7F2I - chains A and B; structure by X-ray diffraction, 2.35 A resolution.

Chain A:
Molecule: Vacuolar-sorting receptor 1
Organism: Arabidopsis thaliana
Notes: fragment: Protease associated domain
UniProtKB: P93026 (VSR1_ARATH); residue numbers follow UniProt; this construct covers 20-182
Sequence (165 residues; numbered 18 to 182; the number before each row is that of its first residue):
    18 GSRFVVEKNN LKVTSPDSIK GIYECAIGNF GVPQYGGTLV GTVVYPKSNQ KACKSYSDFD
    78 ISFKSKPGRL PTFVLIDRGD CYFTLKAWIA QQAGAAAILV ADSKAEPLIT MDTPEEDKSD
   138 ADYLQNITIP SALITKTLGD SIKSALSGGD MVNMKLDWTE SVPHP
Not modelled in the structure: 18-24, 134-138, 176-182
Differences from the reference sequence: expression tag (18-19)
Cystine bridges: C70-C98

Chain B:
Molecule: Cruciferin 1 C-terminal peptide
UniProtKB: P15455 (CRU1_ARATH); residues 1-5 here correspond to UniProt positions 468-472 (UniProt number = residue number + 467)
Sequence (5 residues; numbered 1 to 5; the number before each row is that of its first residue):
     1 RVAAA

How chain A and chain B interact:
Pairs across the interface (15; chain A residue first):
  R95(A) - A5(B)  hydrogen bond (side chain-backbone)
  C98(A) - A5(B)
  Y99(A) - A4(B)
  F100(A) - A3(B)
  F100(A) - A4(B)  hydrogen bond (backbone-backbone)
  F100(A) - A5(B)
  I126(A) - R1(B)
  I126(A) - A3(B)  hydrophobic
  T127(A) - R1(B)  hydrogen bond (backbone-backbone)
  T127(A) - V2(B)
  T127(A) - A3(B)  hydrogen bond (backbone-backbone)
  M128(A) - A3(B)
  D129(A) - V2(B)
  D129(A) - A3(B)  hydrogen bond (backbone-backbone)
  D129(A) - A4(B)
Also at the interface, not in a pair above, chain A (10 interface residues in all): L125, P131

Summary:
Chain A and chain B form an interface of 10 and 5 residues respectively; the contacts include 5 hydrogen
bonds. Among the polar pairs are R95(A)-A5(B), F100(A)-A4(B) and T127(A)-R1(B).
Here chain A is Vacuolar-sorting receptor 1 (Arabidopsis thaliana) and chain B is Cruciferin 1 C-terminal
peptide. Entry 7F2I (Arabidopsis thaliana protease-associated domain of vacuolar-sorting receptor 1 in complex
with cruciferin 1 C-terminal pentapeptide RVAAA ...) was determined by X-ray diffraction together with 7F2D
from the same study.
